7T2R - chains A and B of the 10 polymer chains in the assembly; structure by electron microscopy, 3.20 A resolution.

Chain A:
Molecule: NiFe hydrogenase subunit A
Source organism: Acetomicrobium mobile
Reference sequence: I4BYB4 (I4BYB4_ACEMN); numbering as in UniProt (aligned over 1-692)
Chain sequence (692 residues; row label = number of the first residue in the row):
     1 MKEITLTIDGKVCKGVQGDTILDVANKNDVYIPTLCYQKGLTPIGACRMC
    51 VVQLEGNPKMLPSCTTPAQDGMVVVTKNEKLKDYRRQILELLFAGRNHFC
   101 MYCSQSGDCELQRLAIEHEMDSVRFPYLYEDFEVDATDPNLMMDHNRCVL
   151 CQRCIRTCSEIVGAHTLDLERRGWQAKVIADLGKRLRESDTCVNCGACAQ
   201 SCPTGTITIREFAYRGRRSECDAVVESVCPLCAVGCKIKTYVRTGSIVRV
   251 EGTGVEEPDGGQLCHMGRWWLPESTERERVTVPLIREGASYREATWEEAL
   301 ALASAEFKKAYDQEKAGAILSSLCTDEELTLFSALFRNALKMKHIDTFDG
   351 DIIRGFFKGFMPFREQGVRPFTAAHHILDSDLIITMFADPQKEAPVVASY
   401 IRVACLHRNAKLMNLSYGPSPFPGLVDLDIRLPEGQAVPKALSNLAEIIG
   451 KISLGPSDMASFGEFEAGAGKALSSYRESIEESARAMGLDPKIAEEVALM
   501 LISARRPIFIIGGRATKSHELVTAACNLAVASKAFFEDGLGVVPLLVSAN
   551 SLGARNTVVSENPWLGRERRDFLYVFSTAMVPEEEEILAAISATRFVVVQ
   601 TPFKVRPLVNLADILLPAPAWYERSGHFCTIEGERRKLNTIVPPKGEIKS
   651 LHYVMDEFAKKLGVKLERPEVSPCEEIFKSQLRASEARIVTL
Disordered / not traced: 453-478, 692
Disulfides: Cys629-Cys674
Ion coordination: 2Fe-2S cluster Fe: Cys47, Cys50, Cys64; 4Fe-4S cluster Fe site 1: His98, Cys100, Cys103, Cys109; 4Fe-4S cluster Fe site 2: Cys148, Cys154, Cys202; 4Fe-4S cluster Fe site 3 near Cys236 (its only coordinating residue here)
Small-molecule neighbours:
  - 2Fe-2S cluster (FES): Thr34, Leu35, Cys36, Tyr37, Ile44, Gly45, Ala46, Cys47, Arg48, Cys50, Cys64
  - 4Fe-4S cluster (SF4), molecule 1: Phe93, His98, Phe99, Cys100, Cys103, Gln105, Ser106, Cys109, Leu111, Gln112, Arg147, Thr204, Gly205
  - 4Fe-4S cluster (SF4), molecule 2: Leu141, Cys158, Val162, Ala164, Thr166, Leu167, Leu186, Cys192, Val193, Asn194, Cys195, Gly196, Ala197, Cys198
  - 4Fe-4S cluster (SF4), molecule 3: Cys148, Val149, Leu150, Cys151, Gln152, Arg153, Cys154, Val178, Ser201, Cys202, Pro203, Thr204, Thr206, Ile207
  - 4Fe-4S cluster (SF4), molecule 4: Cys229, Leu231, Cys232, Val234, Gly235, Cys236, Leu263, Cys264, Met266, Gly267, Pro395, Val396

Chain B:
Molecule: NiFe hydrogenase subunit B
Source organism: Acetomicrobium mobile
Reference sequence: I4BYB5 (I4BYB5_ACEMN); residues 1-597 here = UniProt positions 1-597
Chain sequence (597 residues; numbered 1 to 597; the number before each row is that of its first residue):
     1 MAIYRAHVLVCRGTGCTASGAPGVMKAFKEELAKKGLDREVMLVETGCHG
    51 MCEMGPVVVVYPEGAFYCRVTPEDVPEIVEEHLYKGRIVQRLLYTVPEDM
   101 EKVPYYKDIPFYSKQHRIVLSNCGYIDPEKIEEYIARDGYMALGKALLEM
   151 TPEEVLEEVKKSGLRGRGGAGFPTGLKWEFAKKASGDKKYVICNADEGDP
   201 GAFMDRSTLEGDPHSVIEGMTIGAYVIGADEGYIYCRAEYPLAIKRLKIA
   251 IAQAEEMGLLGDHIMGTNFSFHLHLKEGAGAFVCGEETALMASIEGRRGM
   301 PRPRPPFPAQHGLWGKPTNINNVETWANVPRIILNGADWFASMGTEKSKG
   351 TKIFALTGKITNTGLIEVPMGITIREIIYELGGGILNGKEFKAVQIGGPS
   401 GGCLTKEHLDLPIDYESLTAAGAIMGSGGLVVMDEDTCMVDVAKFFLEFT
   451 QRESCGKCVPCREGTKQMLLMLQKICNGEGTMDDLSKLEELAHMVKETSL
   501 CGLGQTAPNPVITTIRYFRDEYVAHIKDKRCPAKICPALIKYVVDPEKCR
   551 KCGLCARNCPVKCISGDRQTPYLINQEKCIKCGTCMQVCPFGAIGKV
Disordered / not traced: 1-112, 538-597
Ion coordination: 4Fe-4S cluster Fe near Cys501 (its only coordinating residue here); 2Fe-2S cluster Fe near Cys531 (its only coordinating residue here)
Small-molecule neighbours:
  - 2Fe-2S cluster (FES): Cys438, Val440, Asp441, Cys476, His525, Cys531, Ala533, Ile535, Cys536
  - 4Fe-4S cluster (SF4): Val283, Glu286, Pro301, Ser454, Cys455, Gly456, Lys457, Cys458, Cys461, Ser499, Leu500, Cys501, Leu503, Gly504
What the authors report for this chain:
  - 2Fe-2S cluster coordination: Cys438, Cys476, His525, Cys531

Interface between chain A and chain B:
Contacting residue pairs (63):
  Ile44(A) with Lys457(B)
  Gly45(A) with Pro303(B); Leu500(B)
  Ala46(A) with Lys457(B); Cys458(B); Val459(B), hydrogen bond (backbone-backbone)
  Cys47(A) with Val459(B), hydrophobic
  Arg48(A) with Pro460(B); Thr498(B), hydrogen bond (side chain-backbone); Ser499(B), hydrogen bond (side chain-backbone); Leu500(B)
  Lys59(A) with Glu497(B)
  Met60(A) with Glu497(B); Thr498(B)
  Thr65(A) with Pro303(B); Pro305(B)
  Pro67(A) with Pro305(B)
  Asp83(A) with Glu490(B)
  Tyr84(A) with His493(B); Met494(B), hydrophobic
  Gln87(A) with Glu490(B); Leu491(B); Met494(B)
  Ile88(A) with Val459(B), hydrophobic; Met494(B), hydrophobic
  Leu91(A) with Val459(B); Glu463(B); Gly464(B); Gln467(B); Met494(B), hydrophobic
  Leu92(A) with Val459(B), hydrophobic
  Ala94(A) with Gln467(B)
  Gly95(A) with Glu463(B)
  Arg124(A) with Lys487(B), hydrogen bond (backbone-side chain)
  Phe125(A) with Leu491(B), hydrophobic
  Pro126(A) with Gln467(B), hydrogen bond (backbone-side chain)
  Leu128(A) with Lys466(B); Gln467(B); Leu470(B), hydrophobic
  Val149(A) with Val459(B); Arg462(B), hydrogen bond (backbone-side chain)
  Leu150(A) with Gly456(B); Arg462(B)
  Gln152(A) with Met300(B)
  Arg156(A) with Arg302(B)
  Leu169(A) with Arg298(B)
  Glu170(A) with Arg298(B), hydrogen bond (backbone-side chain)
  Arg171(A) with Arg298(B), hydrogen bond (backbone-side chain); Cys455(B)
  Arg172(A) with Gly280(B); Ala281(B); Val283(B); Arg452(B), hydrogen bond (side chain-backbone); Glu453(B), salt bridge; Ser454(B); Cys455(B)
  Gly173(A) with Ser454(B), hydrogen bond (backbone-backbone); Cys455(B), hydrogen bond (backbone-backbone); Gly456(B); Arg462(B)
  Trp174(A) with Arg462(B); Glu463(B), hydrogen bond; Lys466(B)
Interface residues without a listed pair, chain A (36 interface residues in all): Val51, Pro58, Lys80, Gln175, Ala176
Interface residues without a listed pair, chain B (34 interface residues in all): Phe282, Gln451

In short:
36 residues of chain A and 34 residues of chain B are in contact, with 12 hydrogen bonds and 1 salt bridge.
Polar contacts include Arg172(A)-Glu453(B), Arg48(A)-Thr498(B) and Arg48(A)-Ser499(B). Bound to chain A:
2Fe-2S cluster and 4 copies of 4Fe-4S cluster. The paper reports 2Fe-2S cluster coordination by Cys438(B),
Cys476(B) and His525(B) among others.
Here chain A is NiFe hydrogenase subunit A and chain B is NiFe hydrogenase subunit B, both from Acetomicrobium
mobile. Entry 7T2R (Structure of electron bifurcating Ni-Fe hydrogenase complex HydABCSL in FMN-free apo
state) was determined by electron microscopy (same publication as 7T30).
